PDB entry 5YRA | X-ray diffraction, 1.79 A resolution | chain A

Chain A:
Name: Polyhedrin
Organism: Bombyx mori cytoplasmic polyhedrosis virus
UniProt: P11041 (PYHD_CPVBM); residue numbers follow UniProt; this construct covers 1-248
Sequence (248 residues; each row starts with the number of its first residue):
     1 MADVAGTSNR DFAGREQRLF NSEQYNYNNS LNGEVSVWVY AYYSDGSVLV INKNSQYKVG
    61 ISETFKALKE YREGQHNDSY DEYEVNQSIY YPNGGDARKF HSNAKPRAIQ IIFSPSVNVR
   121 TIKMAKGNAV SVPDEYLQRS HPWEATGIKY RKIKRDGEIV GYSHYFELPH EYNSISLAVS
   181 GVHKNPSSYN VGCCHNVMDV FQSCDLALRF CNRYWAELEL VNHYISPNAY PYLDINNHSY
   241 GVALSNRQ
Not modelled in the structure: 1-7
Construct notes: engineered mutation Ala13 (Arg in P11041), Cys193 (Ser in P11041), Cys194 (Ala in P11041)
UniProt features mapped onto this chain:
  - glycosylation (N-linked (GlcNAc...) asparagine): Asn28, Asn77, Asn86, Asn237
  - natural variant: His101 (H101Y: In strain: A), Gln248 (Q248QRLLV: In strain: A)

In short:
Chain A is Polyhedrin (Bombyx mori cytoplasmic polyhedrosis virus); the structure, Crystal Structure of
Cypovirus Polyhedra R13A/S193C/A194C Mutant, was determined by X-ray diffraction (same publication as 5YR1,
5YR9, 5YRB, 5YRC and 5YRD).
